PDB entry 8UVK | X-ray diffraction, 2.21 A resolution | chains A and C of the 4 polymer chains in the assembly

== Chain A ==
Molecule: DNA-binding response regulator
From: Campylobacter jejuni
Reference sequence: A0A3H9R6A1 (A0A3H9R6A1_CAMJU); residue numbers follow UniProt; this construct covers 2-223
Amino-acid sequence (224 residues; numbered 0 to 223; the number before each row is that of its first residue; numbering starts at 0):
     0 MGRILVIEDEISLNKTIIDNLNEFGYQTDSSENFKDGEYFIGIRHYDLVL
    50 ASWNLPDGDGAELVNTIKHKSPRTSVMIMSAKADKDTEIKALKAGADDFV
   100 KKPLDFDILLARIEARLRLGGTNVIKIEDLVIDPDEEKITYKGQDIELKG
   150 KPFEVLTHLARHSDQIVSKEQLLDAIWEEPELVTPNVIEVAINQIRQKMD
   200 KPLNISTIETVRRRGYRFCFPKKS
Disordered / not traced: 0, 54, 221-223
Construct notes: initiating methionine (0); expression tag (1)

== Chain C ==
Molecule: 21-nt DNA strand
Sequence (21 nucleotides; each row starts with the number of its first residue):
     1 TTGGTTAATAATATCTTAATT

== Interface between chain A and chain C ==
Residue-residue contacts - 13 pairs, chain A then chain C:
  Asn185(A) - DT5(C)  base contact
  Glu188(A) - DT5(C)  base contact
  Val189(A) - DT6(C)  base contact
  Asn192(A) - DG4(C)  hydrogen bond to the phosphate
  Asn192(A) - DT5(C)  hydrogen bond to the phosphate
  Asn192(A) - DT6(C)  base contact
  Arg195(A) - DG4(C)  salt bridge to the phosphate
  Thr209(A) - DG3(C)  sugar contact
  Thr209(A) - DG4(C)  hydrogen bond to the phosphate
  Arg211(A) - DG3(C)  phosphate contact
  Arg212(A) - DG3(C)  hydrogen bond to the phosphate
  Tyr215(A) - DG3(C)  hydrogen bond to the phosphate
  Tyr215(A) - DG4(C)  hydrogen bond to the phosphate
Also at the interface, not in a pair above, chain A (10 interface residues in all): Ile191
Also at the interface, not in a pair above, chain C (5 interface residues in all): DA7

== Summary ==
Chain A and chain C form an interface of 10 and 5 residues respectively, with 6 hydrogen bonds and 1 salt
bridge. Polar contacts include Asn192(A)-DG4(C), Asn192(A)-DT5(C) and Thr209(A)-DG4(C).
Chain A is DNA-binding response regulator (Campylobacter jejuni) and chain C is a 21-nt DNA strand; the
structure, CosR DNA bound form II, was determined by X-ray diffraction, deposited together with 8UUZ and 8UVX.
